Entry 6GH6 (electron microscopy, 4.10 A resolution (low resolution: residue-level contacts below are approximate; hydrogen-bond / salt-bridge calls are withheld)); this record covers chains A and B of the 8 polymer chains in the assembly.

# Chain A (and B)
Protein: DNA-directed RNA polymerase subunit alpha
Organism: Escherichia coli (strain K12)
Notes: EC 2.7.7.6; chain B of this document is another copy of the same molecule, construct and numbering; everything in this record applies to it too
UniProtKB: P0A7Z4 (RPOA_ECOLI); numbering as in UniProt (aligned over 1-329)
Amino-acid sequence (329 residues; each row starts with the number of its first residue):
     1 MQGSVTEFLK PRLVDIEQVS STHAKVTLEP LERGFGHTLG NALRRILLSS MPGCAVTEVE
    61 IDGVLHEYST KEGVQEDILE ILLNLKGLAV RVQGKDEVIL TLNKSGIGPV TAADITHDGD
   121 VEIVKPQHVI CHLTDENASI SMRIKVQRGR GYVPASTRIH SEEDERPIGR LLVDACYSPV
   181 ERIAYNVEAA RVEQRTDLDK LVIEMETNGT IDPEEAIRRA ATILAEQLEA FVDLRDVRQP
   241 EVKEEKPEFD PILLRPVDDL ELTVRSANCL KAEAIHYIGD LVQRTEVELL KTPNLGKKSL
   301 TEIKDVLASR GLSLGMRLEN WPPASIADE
Not modelled in the structure: 1-4, 238-329 (chain B: 1-3, 239-329)
UniProt features mapped onto this chain:
  - region: Glu-162 to Glu-165 (Required for interaction with Crp at class II promoters)
  - modified residue: Arg-265 (ADP-ribosylarginine), Lys-297 (N6-acetyllysine), Lys-298 (N6-acetyllysine)
  - mutagenesis: Arg-45 (R45C: In rpoA112; temperature-sensitive, blocks RNA polymerase assembly), Glu-162 to Glu-165 (5-fold decrease in CRP-class II promoter-dependent transcription), Glu-165 (E165K: 5-fold decrease in CRP-class II promoter-dependent transcription), Arg-191 (R191C: In rpoA101; temperature-sensitive)

# How chain A and chain B interact
Residue-residue contacts - 56 pairs, chain A then chain B:
  Thr-6(A) / Arg-150(B)
  Phe-8(A) / Arg-150(B)
  Phe-8(A) / Gln-227(B)
  Leu-9(A) / Gln-227(B)
  Lys-10(A) / Glu-226(B)
  Lys-10(A) / Gln-227(B)
  Lys-10(A) / Leu-228(B)
  Lys-10(A) / Glu-229(B)
  Lys-10(A) / Ala-230(B)
  Lys-10(A) / Phe-231(B)
  Pro-11(A) / Gln-227(B)
  Pro-11(A) / Ala-230(B)
  Gly-34(A) / Arg-45(B)
  Gly-34(A) / Ser-49(B)
  Phe-35(A) / Ile-223(B)
  Phe-35(A) / Gln-227(B)
  His-37(A) / Arg-45(B)
  Thr-38(A) / Arg-45(B)
  Ala-42(A) / Thr-38(B)
  Arg-45(A) / Gly-34(B)
  Arg-45(A) / Thr-38(B)
  Ile-46(A) / Phe-35(B)
  Ser-50(A) / Phe-8(B)
  Pro-52(A) / Val-5(B)
  Arg-150(A) / Ser-4(B)
  Arg-218(A) / Phe-231(B)
  Arg-218(A) / Leu-234(B)
  Arg-218(A) / Arg-235(B)
  Arg-219(A) / Thr-6(B)
  Ala-221(A) / Phe-231(B)
  Ala-221(A) / Val-232(B)
  Thr-222(A) / Val-232(B)
  Thr-222(A) / Arg-235(B)
  Thr-222(A) / Val-237(B)
  Ile-223(A) / Phe-8(B)
  Leu-224(A) / Leu-224(B)
  Leu-224(A) / Leu-228(B)
  Ala-225(A) / Val-232(B)
  Glu-226(A) / Lys-10(B)
  Glu-226(A) / Val-237(B)
  Gln-227(A) / Phe-8(B)
  Gln-227(A) / Phe-35(B)
  Gln-227(A) / Leu-39(B)
  Leu-228(A) / Leu-39(B)
  Leu-228(A) / Leu-224(B)
  Ala-230(A) / Val-14(B)
  Phe-231(A) / Leu-28(B)
  Phe-231(A) / Leu-39(B)
  Phe-231(A) / Leu-201(B)
  Phe-231(A) / Arg-218(B)
  Phe-231(A) / Ala-221(B)
  Val-232(A) / Arg-218(B)
  Leu-234(A) / Val-26(B)
  Leu-234(A) / Glu-214(B)
  Val-237(A) / Asp-15(B)
  Val-237(A) / Ile-16(B)
Also at the interface, not in a pair above, chain A (37 interface residues in all): Val-5, Leu-39, Asn-41, Ser-49, Arg-148, Glu-214, Arg-235
Also at the interface, not in a pair above, chain B (42 interface residues in all): Leu-9, His-37, Asn-41, Ala-42, Leu-43, Ile-46, Ser-50, Arg-148, Ile-217

# Overview
The interface between chain A and chain B involves 37 residues on one side and 42 on the other. UniProt lists
6 mutagenesis sites on chain A.
Chain A and chain B are both DNA-directed RNA polymerase subunit alpha (Escherichia coli (strain K12)); the
structure, Cryo-EM structure of bacterial RNA polymerase-sigma54 holoenzyme intermediate partially loaded
complex, was determined by electron microscopy, deposited together with 6GFW and 6GH5.
